PDB entry 4RW1 | X-ray diffraction, 1.90 A resolution | chain A

[Chain A]
Protein: Lysozyme C
From: Gallus gallus
Notes: EC 3.2.1.17
Reference sequence: P00698 (LYSC_CHICK); residues 1-129 here correspond to UniProt positions 19-147 (UniProt number = residue number + 18)
Chain sequence (129 residues; row label = number of the first residue in the row):
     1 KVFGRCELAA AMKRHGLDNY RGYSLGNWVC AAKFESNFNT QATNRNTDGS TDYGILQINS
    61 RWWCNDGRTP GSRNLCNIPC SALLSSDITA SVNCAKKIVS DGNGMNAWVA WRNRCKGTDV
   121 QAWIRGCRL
Disulfide bonds: C6-C127, C30-C115, C64-C80, C76-C94
Bound ions: Na+: S60, C64, S72, R73
Curated features (UniProtKB/Swiss-Prot):
  - active site: E35, D52
  - binding site (substrate): D101

[In short]
S60, C64, S72 and R73 coordinate Na+. Curated annotation (UniProt) lists active-site residues E35 and D52 and
substrate-binding residue D101.
Chain A is Lysozyme C (Gallus gallus); the structure, Hen egg-white lysozyme structure from a spent-beam
experiment at LCLS: original beam, was determined by X-ray diffraction together with 4RW2 from the same study.
